PDB entry 7WT8 | electron microscopy, 3.60 A resolution | chains I and J of the 7 polymer chains in the assembly

[Chain I]
Name: light chain of Fab 9A8
From: Homo sapiens
Notes: antibody fragment or engineered binder
Sequence (107 residues; each row starts with the number of its first residue):
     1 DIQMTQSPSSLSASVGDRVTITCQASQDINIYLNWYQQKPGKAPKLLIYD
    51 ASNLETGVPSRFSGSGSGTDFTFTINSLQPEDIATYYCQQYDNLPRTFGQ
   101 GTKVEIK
Cystine bridges: Cys23-Cys88

[Chain J]
Name: Heavy chain of Fab 9A8
From: Homo sapiens
Notes: antibody fragment or engineered binder
Sequence (122 residues; row label = number of the first residue in the row):
     2 VQLVESGGGLVQPGGSLRLSCAASGIIVSSNYMSWVRQGPGKGLEWVSVI
    52 YSGGSTYYADSVKARFTISRDNSKNTLYLQMNSLRAEDTAVYYCAREVVG
   102 SNSNMDVWGQGTTVTVSSASTK
Cystine bridges: Cys22-Cys95

[Chain I / chain J interface]
Contacting residue pairs - 41 pairs, chain I then chain J:
  Tyr32(I) - Gly101(J)
  Tyr32(I) - Ser102(J)  hydrogen bond
  Asn34(I) - Val100(J)
  Tyr36(I) - Leu45(J)  hydrophobic
  Tyr36(I) - Val99(J)
  Tyr36(I) - Trp109(J)
  Gly41(I) - Tyr94(J)
  Lys42(I) - Tyr94(J)  hydrogen bond (backbone-side chain)
  Lys42(I) - Gln111(J)  hydrogen bond
  Ala43(I) - Tyr94(J)
  Ala43(I) - Gly110(J)
  Ala43(I) - Gln111(J)
  Pro44(I) - Tyr94(J)
  Pro44(I) - Trp109(J)  hydrogen bond (backbone-side chain)
  Leu46(I) - Val99(J)  hydrophobic
  Leu46(I) - Met106(J)
  Leu46(I) - Trp109(J)
  Tyr49(I) - Ser104(J)
  Tyr49(I) - Asn105(J)  hydrogen bond (side chain-backbone)
  Tyr49(I) - Met106(J)  hydrogen bond (side chain-backbone)
  Tyr49(I) - Asp107(J)
  Asp50(I) - Val100(J)
  Asp50(I) - Ser102(J)
  Asp50(I) - Asn103(J)
  Asn53(I) - Ser104(J)
  Glu55(I) - Asp107(J)
  Tyr87(I) - Lys43(J)  hydrogen bond (side chain-backbone)
  Tyr87(I) - Gly44(J)
  Tyr87(I) - Leu45(J)
  Gln89(I) - Val99(J)
  Tyr91(I) - Val100(J)
  Leu94(I) - Tyr58(J)  hydrophobic
  Pro95(I) - Trp47(J)  hydrophobic
  Arg96(I) - Trp47(J)
  Arg96(I) - Val99(J)
  Phe98(I) - Val37(J)  hydrophobic
  Phe98(I) - Leu45(J)  hydrophobic
  Phe98(I) - Trp47(J)  hydrophobic
  Gly99(I) - Gly44(J)
  Gly99(I) - Leu45(J)
  Gln100(I) - Gly44(J)
Other interface residues (no listed pair), chain I (22 interface residues in all): Lys45
Other interface residues (no listed pair), chain J (21 interface residues in all): Ser35, Glu46

[Summary]
The interface between chain I and chain J involves 22 residues on one side and 21 on the other, with 7
hydrogen bonds. Polar contacts include Tyr32(I)-Ser102(J), Lys42(I)-Tyr94(J) and Lys42(I)-Gln111(J).
Chain I is light chain of Fab 9A8 and chain J is Heavy chain of Fab 9A8, both from Homo sapiens; the
structure, SARS-CoV-2 Omicron variant spike in complex with Fab 9A8 (State 2), was determined by electron
microscopy (same publication as 7WT7 and 7WT9).
